9FFO - chains B and F of the 6 polymer chains in the assembly; structure by electron microscopy, 3.20 A resolution.

== Chain B ==
Molecule: Gamma-aminobutyric acid receptor subunit beta-3
Source organism: Homo sapiens
Reference sequence: P28472 (GBRB3_HUMAN); residues 1-448 here correspond to UniProt positions 26-473 (UniProt number = residue number + 25)
Chain sequence (395 residues; each row starts with the number of its first residue; note: 107 numbers in that range are skipped by the numbering (no residue carries them; nothing is unmodelled there); numbers below 1 keep their minus sign (Met-53 is residue -53)):
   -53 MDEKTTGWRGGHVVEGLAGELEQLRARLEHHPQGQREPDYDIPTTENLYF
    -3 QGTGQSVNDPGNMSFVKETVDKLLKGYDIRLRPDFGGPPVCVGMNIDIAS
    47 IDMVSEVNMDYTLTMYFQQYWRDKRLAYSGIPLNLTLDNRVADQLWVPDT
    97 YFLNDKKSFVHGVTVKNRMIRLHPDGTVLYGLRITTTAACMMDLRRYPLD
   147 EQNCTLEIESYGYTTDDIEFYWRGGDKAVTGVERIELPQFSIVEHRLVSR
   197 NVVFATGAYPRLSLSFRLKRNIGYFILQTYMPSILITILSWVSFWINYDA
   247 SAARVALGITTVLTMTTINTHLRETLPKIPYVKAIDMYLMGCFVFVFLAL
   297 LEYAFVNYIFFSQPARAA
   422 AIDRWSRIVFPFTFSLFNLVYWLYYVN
Unresolved in the structure: -53 to 7, 448
Differences from the reference sequence: initiating methionine (-53); expression tag (-52 to 0); linker (308-314)
Curated features (UniProtKB/Swiss-Prot):
  - binding site (benzamidine): Asp95 to Tyr97, Glu155 to Tyr157, Phe200
  - binding site (4-aminobutanoate): Tyr97, Glu155, Tyr157, Thr202
  - binding site (histamine): Tyr97, Ser156, Tyr157, Thr202
  - glycosylation (N-linked (GlcNAc...) asparagine): Asn8, Asn80, Asn149
Disulfides: Cys136-Cys150
Covalently attached groups: N-acetylglucosamine (NAG) linked to Asn80; glycan linked to Asn149
Small-molecule neighbours: gamma-amino-butanoic acid (ABU): Tyr97, Glu155, Ser156, Tyr157, Phe200, Thr202, Tyr205

== Chain F ==
Molecule: Megabody25, Outer membrane protein
Source organism: Lama glama
Reference sequence: B5Z8H1 (B5Z8H1_HELPG); the construct has insertions or renumbered stretches relative to UniProt, so the offset changes along the chain: 14-234 = UniProt 226-446; 235-403 = UniProt 53-221
Chain sequence (522 residues; numbered 2 to 523; the number before each row is that of its first residue):
     2 QVQLVESGGGLVQTKTTTSVIDTTNDAQNLLTQAQTIVNTLKDYCPILIA
    52 KSSSSNGGTNNANTPSWQTAGGGKNSCATFGAEFSAASDMINNAQKIVQE
   102 TQQLSANQPKNITQPHNLNLNSPSSLTALAQKMLKNAQSQAEILKLANQV
   152 ESDFNKLSSGHLKDYIGKCDASAISSANMTMQNQKNNWGNGCAGVEETQS
   202 LLKTSAADFNNQTPQINQAQNLANTLIQELGNNTYEQLSRLLTNDNGTNS
   252 KTSAQAINQAVNNLNERAKTLAGGTTNSPAYQATLLALRSVLGLWNSMGY
   302 AVICGGYTKSPGENNQKDFHYTDENGNGTTINCGGSTNSNGTHSYNGTNT
   352 LKADKNVSLSIEQYEKIHEAYQILSKALKQAGLAPLNSKGEKLEAHVTTS
   402 KYGSLRLSCAASGHTFNYPIMGWFRQAPGKEREFVGAISWSGGSTSYADS
   452 VKDRFTISRDNAKNTVYLEMNNLKPEDTAVYYCAAKGRYSGGLYYPTNYD
   502 YWGQGTQVTVSSHHHHHHEPEA
Unresolved in the structure: 10-405, 511-523
Disulfides: Cys410-Cys484

== How chain B and chain F interact ==
Residue-residue contacts - 18 pairs, chain B then chain F:
  Lys173(B) - Asp450(F)
  Val178(B) - Gly443(F)
  Val178(B) - Ser445(F)
  Glu179(B) - Ile421(F)
  Glu179(B) - Ser440(F)  hydrogen bond (backbone-side chain)
  Glu179(B) - Gly443(F)
  Glu179(B) - Ser445(F)
  Glu179(B) - Leu494(F)
  Arg180(B) - Gly492(F)  hydrogen bond (side chain-backbone)
  Ile181(B) - Ser442(F)
  Ile181(B) - Gly443(F)
  Glu182(B) - Pro420(F)
  Glu182(B) - Arg489(F)  salt bridge
  Leu183(B) - Ser442(F)
  Phe186(B) - Ser442(F)
  Ile188(B) - Gly443(F)
  Ile188(B) - Gly444(F)
  Val189(B) - Gly444(F)
Interface residues without a listed pair, chain B (11 interface residues in all): Ser187

== Overview ==
Chain B and chain F each contribute 11 residues to their interface, with 2 hydrogen bonds and 1 salt bridge.
Polar pairs include Glu182(B)-Arg489(F), Glu179(B)-Ser440(F) and Arg180(B)-Gly492(F). Ligands of chain B:
gamma-amino-butanoic acid. N-acetylglucosamine is covalently linked to Asn80(B).
Chain B is Gamma-aminobutyric acid receptor subunit beta-3 (Homo sapiens) and chain F is Megabody25, Outer
membrane protein (Lama glama); the structure, Cryo-EM structure of the alpha1beta3 GABA(A) receptor in complex
with GABA and Mb25 in the short-lived ..., was determined by electron microscopy.
